Entry 3HS6 (X-ray diffraction, 2.40 A resolution); this record covers chains A and B.

# Chain A (and B)
Name: Prostaglandin G/H synthase 2
Source organism: Mus musculus
Notes: EC 1.14.99.1; chain B of this document is another copy of the same molecule, construct and numbering; everything in this record applies to it too
UniProt: Q05769 (PGH2_MOUSE); the construct lacks a stretch of the UniProt sequence, so the offset changes along the chain: 35-105 = UniProt 20-90; 106-618 = UniProt 92-604
Amino-acid sequence (591 residues; row label = number of the first residue in the row):
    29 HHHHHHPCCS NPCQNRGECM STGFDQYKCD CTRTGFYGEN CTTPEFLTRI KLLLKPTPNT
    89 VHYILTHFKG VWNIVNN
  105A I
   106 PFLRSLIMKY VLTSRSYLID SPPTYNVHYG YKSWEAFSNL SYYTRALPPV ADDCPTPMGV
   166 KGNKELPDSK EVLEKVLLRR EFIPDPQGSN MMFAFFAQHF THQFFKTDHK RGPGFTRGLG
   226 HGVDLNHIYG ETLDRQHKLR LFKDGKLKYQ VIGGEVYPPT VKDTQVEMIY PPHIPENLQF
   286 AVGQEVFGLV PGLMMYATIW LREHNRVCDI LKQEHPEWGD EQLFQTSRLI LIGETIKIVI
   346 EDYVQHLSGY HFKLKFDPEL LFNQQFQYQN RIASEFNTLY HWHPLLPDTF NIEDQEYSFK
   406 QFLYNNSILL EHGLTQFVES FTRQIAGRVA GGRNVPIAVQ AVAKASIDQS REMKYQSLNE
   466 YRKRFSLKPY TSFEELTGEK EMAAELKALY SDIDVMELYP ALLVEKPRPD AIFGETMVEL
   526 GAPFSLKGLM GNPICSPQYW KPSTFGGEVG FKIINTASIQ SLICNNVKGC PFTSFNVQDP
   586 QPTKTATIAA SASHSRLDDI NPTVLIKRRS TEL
Disordered / not traced: 29-32, 583-618
Construct notes: expression tag (29-34); engineered mutation Ala594 (Asn580 in Q05769)
Disulfides: Cys36-Cys47, Cys37-Cys159, Cys41-Cys57, Cys59-Cys69, Cys569-Cys575
Covalent attachments: N-acetylglucosamine (NAG) linked to Asn68, Asn144, Asn410
Metal / ion sites: protoporphyrin IX containing co Co near His388 (its only coordinating residue here)
Residues lining bound ligands:
  - acrylic acid (AKR), molecule 1: Thr237, Asp239, Arg240, Lys243, Gln270, Val271, Glu272
  - acrylic acid (AKR), molecule 2: Ser477, Phe478, Glu479, Lys492
  - protoporphyrin IX containing co (COH): Tyr148, Ala199, Phe200, Ala202, Gln203, Thr206, His207, Phe210, Lys211, Thr212, His214, Val295, Asn382, Tyr385, His386, Trp387, His388, Leu390, Leu391, Phe404, Leu408, Val447
  - 5,8,11,14,17-eicosapentaenoic acid (EPA): Val116, Leu117, Arg120, Phe205, Phe209, Val344, Ile345, Tyr348, Val349, Leu352, Ser353, Tyr355, Phe381, Leu384, Tyr385, Trp387, Phe518, Met522, Val523, Gly526, Ala527, Ser530, Leu531, Leu534
UniProt features mapped onto this chain:
  - active site: His207 (Proton acceptor), Tyr385 (For cyclooxygenase activity)
  - binding site (substrate): Arg120, Tyr355
  - binding site (heme b): His388
  - site: Ser530 (Aspirin-acetylated serine), Asn606 (Not glycosylated)
  - modified residue: Cys540 (S-nitrosocysteine), Ser579 (O-acetylserine)
  - glycosylation (N-linked (GlcNAc...) asparagine): Asn68, Asn144, Asn410
From the paper describing this entry:
  - binding site for 5,8,11,14,17-eicosapentaenoic acid: Phe205, Phe209, Val344, Tyr355, Phe381, Tyr385, Ser530, Leu531, Leu534
  - catalytic residues: Tyr385
  - contacts within the chain: Arg120-Glu524 (salt bridge)
  - conformationally variable residues (side-chain flip): Arg120, Leu531
  - post-translational modification sites: Asn68, Asn144, Asn410

# How chain A and chain B interact
Contacting residue pairs (115; chain A residue first):
  Arg44(A) - Gln543(B)
  Glu46(A) - Gln543(B)
  Glu46(A) - Lys546(B)  salt bridge
  Glu46(A) - Ser548(B)  hydrogen bond
  Met48(A) - His320(B)
  Met48(A) - Gly551(B)
  Met48(A) - Gly552(B)
  Ser49(A) - His320(B)  hydrogen bond (backbone-side chain)
  Ser49(A) - Glu322(B)  hydrogen bond
  Ser49(A) - Trp323(B)  hydrogen bond
  Thr50(A) - Glu322(B)
  Gly51(A) - Glu322(B)  hydrogen bond (backbone-side chain)
  Phe52(A) - Pro321(B)
  Phe52(A) - Glu322(B)
  Asp58(A) - Lys546(B)
  Asp58(A) - Pro547(B)
  Asp58(A) - Ser548(B)  hydrogen bond
  Thr60(A) - Lys546(B)
  Thr60(A) - Pro547(B)
  Arg61(A) - Phe367(B)
  Arg61(A) - Pro542(B)  hydrogen bond (side chain-backbone)
  Arg61(A) - Trp545(B)  hydrogen bond (side chain-backbone)
  Arg61(A) - Lys546(B)
  Asp125(A) - Gln543(B)  hydrogen bond
  Pro127(A) - Tyr373(B)  hydrophobic
  Pro127(A) - Ser541(B)
  Pro127(A) - Tyr544(B)
  Pro128(A) - Tyr544(B)  hydrogen bond (backbone-side chain)
  Thr129(A) - Tyr544(B)
  Tyr134(A) - Glu326(B)  hydrogen bond
  Tyr134(A) - Gln330(B)
  Tyr136(A) - Glu326(B)
  Tyr136(A) - Gln327(B)  hydrogen bond (side chain-backbone)
  Tyr136(A) - Gln330(B)
  Lys137(A) - Leu334(B)
  Lys137(A) - Gln543(B)
  Lys137(A) - Tyr544(B)
  Lys137(A) - Thr549(B)
  Ser138(A) - Gln330(B)
  Ser138(A) - Leu334(B)
  Trp139(A) - Asp229(B)
  Trp139(A) - Gln330(B)
  Trp139(A) - Arg333(B)
  Trp139(A) - Leu334(B)
  Trp139(A) - Ile337(B)  hydrophobic
  Trp139(A) - Asn537(B)
  Trp139(A) - Pro538(B)  hydrophobic
  Glu140(A) - Leu238(B)
  Glu140(A) - Gln330(B)
  Phe142(A) - Pro538(B)  hydrophobic
  Phe142(A) - Tyr544(B)
  Asp229(A) - Trp139(B)
  Leu238(A) - Glu140(B)
  His320(A) - Met48(B)
  His320(A) - Ser49(B)  hydrogen bond (side chain-backbone)
  Pro321(A) - Phe52(B)
  Glu322(A) - Ser49(B)  hydrogen bond
  Glu322(A) - Thr50(B)
  Glu322(A) - Gly51(B)  hydrogen bond (side chain-backbone)
  Glu322(A) - Phe52(B)
  Trp323(A) - Ser49(B)  hydrogen bond
  Glu326(A) - Tyr134(B)  hydrogen bond
  Glu326(A) - Tyr136(B)
  Gln327(A) - Tyr136(B)  hydrogen bond (backbone-side chain)
  Gln330(A) - Tyr134(B)
  Gln330(A) - Tyr136(B)
  Gln330(A) - Ser138(B)
  Gln330(A) - Trp139(B)
  Gln330(A) - Glu140(B)
  Arg333(A) - Trp139(B)
  Leu334(A) - Lys137(B)
  Leu334(A) - Ser138(B)
  Leu334(A) - Trp139(B)
  Ile337(A) - Trp139(B)  hydrophobic
  Phe367(A) - Arg61(B)
  Phe367(A) - Gln370(B)  hydrogen bond (backbone-side chain)
  Asn368(A) - Gln370(B)
  Gln369(A) - Gln370(B)  hydrogen bond (backbone-side chain)
  Gln370(A) - Phe367(B)  hydrogen bond (side chain-backbone)
  Gln370(A) - Asn368(B)
  Gln370(A) - Gln369(B)  hydrogen bond (side chain-backbone)
  Phe371(A) - Gln372(B)  hydrogen bond (backbone-side chain)
  Gln372(A) - Phe371(B)  hydrogen bond (side chain-backbone)
  Gln372(A) - Gln372(B)
  Gln372(A) - Tyr373(B)  hydrogen bond (side chain-backbone)
  Tyr373(A) - Pro127(B)
  Tyr373(A) - Gln372(B)  hydrogen bond (backbone-side chain)
  Tyr373(A) - Gln374(B)  hydrogen bond (backbone-side chain)
  Gln374(A) - Tyr373(B)  hydrogen bond (side chain-backbone)
  Gln374(A) - Gln374(B)
  Asn537(A) - Trp139(B)
  Pro538(A) - Pro127(B)  hydrophobic
  Pro538(A) - Trp139(B)  hydrophobic
  Pro538(A) - Phe142(B)  hydrophobic
  Ser541(A) - Pro127(B)
  Pro542(A) - Arg61(B)  hydrogen bond (backbone-side chain)
  Gln543(A) - Arg44(B)
  Gln543(A) - Asp125(B)  hydrogen bond
  Gln543(A) - Lys137(B)
  Tyr544(A) - Pro127(B)
  Tyr544(A) - Pro128(B)  hydrogen bond (side chain-backbone)
  Tyr544(A) - Thr129(B)
  Tyr544(A) - Lys137(B)
  Tyr544(A) - Phe142(B)
  Trp545(A) - Arg61(B)  hydrogen bond (backbone-side chain)
  Lys546(A) - Asp58(B)
  Lys546(A) - Thr60(B)
  Lys546(A) - Arg61(B)
  Pro547(A) - Asp58(B)
  Pro547(A) - Thr60(B)
  Ser548(A) - Glu46(B)
  Ser548(A) - Asp58(B)  hydrogen bond
  Thr549(A) - Lys137(B)
  Gly551(A) - Met48(B)
  Gly552(A) - Met48(B)
Interface residues without a listed pair, chain A (57 interface residues in all): Val228, Glu364, Leu366
Interface residues without a listed pair, chain B (56 interface residues in all): Val228, Leu366

# Summary
Chain A and chain B form an interface of 57 and 56 residues respectively, with 33 hydrogen bonds and 1 salt
bridge. Polar pairs include Glu46(A)-Lys546(B), Glu46(A)-Ser548(B) and Ser49(A)-His320(B). From the paper: the
catalytic residue Tyr385(A); a binding site for 5,8,11,14,17-eicosapentaenoic acid at Phe205(A), Phe209(A) and
Val344(A) among others.
Both chains are Prostaglandin G/H synthase 2 (Mus musculus). Entry 3HS6 (X-ray crystal structure of
eicosapentaenoic acid bound to the cyclooxygenase channel of cyclooxygenase-2) was determined by X-ray
diffraction together with 3HS5, 3HS7 and 3KRK from the same study.
